Entry 8SJ0 (X-ray diffraction, 2.55 A resolution); this record covers chains A and E of the 6 polymer chains in the assembly.

Chain A:
Protein: Cyclic GMP-AMP synthase
Organism: Mus musculus
Notes: EC 2.7.7.86; fragment: catalytic domain
UniProtKB: Q8C6L5 (CGAS_MOUSE); numbering as in UniProt (aligned over 147-507)
Chain sequence (364 residues; each row starts with the number of its first residue):
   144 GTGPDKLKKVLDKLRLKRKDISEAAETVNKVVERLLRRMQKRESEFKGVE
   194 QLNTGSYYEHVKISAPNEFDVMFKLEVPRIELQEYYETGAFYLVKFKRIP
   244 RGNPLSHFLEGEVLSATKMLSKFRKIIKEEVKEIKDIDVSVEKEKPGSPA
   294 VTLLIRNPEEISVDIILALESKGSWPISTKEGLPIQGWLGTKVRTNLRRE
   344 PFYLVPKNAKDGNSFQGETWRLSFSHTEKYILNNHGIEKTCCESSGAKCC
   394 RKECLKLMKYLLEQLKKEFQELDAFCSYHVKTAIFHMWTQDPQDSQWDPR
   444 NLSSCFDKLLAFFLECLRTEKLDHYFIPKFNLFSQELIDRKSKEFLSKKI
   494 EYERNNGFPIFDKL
Disordered / not traced: 144-147, 243-245, 507
Differences from the reference sequence: expression tag (144-146)
Bound ions: Mg2+: Glu-211 (together with 2'-deoxyadenosine 5'-triphosphate); Zn2+: His-378, Cys-384, Cys-385, Cys-392
Residues lining bound ligands: 2'-deoxyadenosine 5'-triphosphate (DTP): Gly-198, Ser-199, Glu-202, Lys-205, Glu-211, Asp-213, Arg-364, Lys-402, Cys-419, Ser-420, Tyr-421, Lys-424
Swiss-Prot annotation at these positions:
  - region: Lys-372 to Lys-395 (DNA-binding)
  - motif: Leu-154 to Leu-159 (Nuclear export signal), Asp-281 to Ser-291 (Nuclear localization signal)
  - binding site (GTP): Thr-197, Asp-307, Arg-364 to Glu-371
  - binding site (ATP): Ser-199, Glu-371, Lys-402, Ser-420 to Lys-424
  - binding site (Mg(2+)): Glu-211, Asp-213, Asp-307
  - binding site (2',3'-cGAMP): Asp-213, Gly-290, Asp-307, Lys-350, Arg-364 to Ser-366
  - binding site (Zn(2+)): His-378, Cys-384, Cys-385, Cys-392
  - site: Arg-241 (Arginine-anchor), Asp-307, Ile-308 (Cleavage)
  - modified residue: Lys-156 (N6-lactoyllysine), Glu-176 (PolyADP-ribosyl glutamic acid), Ser-199 (Phosphoserine), Tyr-201 (Phosphotyrosine), Glu-272 (5-glutamyl polyglutamate), Ser-291 (Phosphoserine), Glu-302 (5-glutamyl glutamate), Lys-372 (N6-acetyllysine), Lys-382 (N6-acetyllysine), Lys-402 (N6-acetyllysine), Ser-420 (Phosphoserine), Lys-491 (N6-methyllysine)
  - lipidation (S-palmitoyl cysteine): Cys-392, Cys-393, Cys-459
  - cross-link (Glycyl lysine isopeptide (Lys-Gly)): Lys-217 (interchain with G-Cter in SUMO), Lys-271 (interchain with G-Cter in ubiquitin), Lys-335 (interchain with G-Cter in SUMO), Lys-372 (interchain with G-Cter in SUMO), Lys-382 (interchain with G-Cter in SUMO), Lys-399 (interchain with G-Cter in ubiquitin), Lys-402 (interchain with G-Cter in ubiquitin), Lys-409 (interchain with G-Cter in ubiquitin), Lys-410 (interchain with G-Cter in ubiquitin), Lys-464 (interchain with G-Cter in SUMO)
  - mutagenesis: Lys-156 (K156Q: Mimics lactylation; knockin mice show higher mortality following HSV-1 infection), Asn-172 (N172K: Induces alteration of the DNA-binding surface and leads to decreased synthesis of cyclic GMP-AMP (cGAMP); when associated with L-180), Glu-176 (E176A: Abolished poly-ADP-ribosylation by PARP1, stimulating interferon production in knockin mice), Arg-180 (R180L: Induces alteration of the DNA-binding surface and leads to decreased synthesis of cyclic GMP-AMP (cGAMP); when associated with K-182), Gly-198 (G198A: Abolishes stimulation of interferon production; when associated with A-199), Ser-199 (S199A: Abolishes stimulation of interferon production; when associated with A-199), Tyr-201 (Y201E: Phosphomimetic mutant; reduced translocation to the nucleus following treatment with etoposide), Glu-211 to Asp-213 (Abolished nucleotidyltransferase activity. Does not affect nuclear localization and tethering to chromatin), Glu-211 (E211A: Abolishes ability to promote type-I interferon production), Asp-213 (D213A: Abolishes ability to promote type-I interferon production), Lys-217 (K217R: Reduced sumoylation), Arg-222 (R222E: Impaired tethering to chromatin, leading to constitutive activation in the absence of DNA), 31 further mutagenesis entries in UniProt
From the paper describing this entry:
  - mutagenesis - E211Q/D213N: abolished catalytic activity
  - specificity-determining residues: His-467 (proposed by the authors, not directly observed)
  - mutagenesis - R364A (33-fold), H467A: decreased catalytic activity on ATP/GTP
  - mutagenesis - H467A (2-fold): increased catalytic activity on GTP/GTP
  - specificity-determining residues: Ile-309, Arg-364
  - mutagenesis - R364A (10-fold): decreased catalytic activity on GTP/GTP
  - mutagenesis - R364A (4-fold): increased catalytic activity on ATP/ATP

Chain E:
Molecule: Palindromic DNA18
Sequence (18 nucleotides; row label = number of the first residue in the row):
     1 ATCTGTACATGTACAGAT

Interface between chain A and chain E:
Contacting residue pairs (12):
  Arg-158(A) with DG16(E), salt bridge to the phosphate
  Leu-159(A) with DG16(E), sugar contact
  Lys-160(A) with DG16(E), phosphate contact; DA17(E), salt bridge to the phosphate
  Arg-161(A) with DA15(E), base contact; DG16(E), hydrogen bond to the phosphate; DA17(E), hydrogen bond to the phosphate
  His-203(A) with DC14(E), phosphate contact; DA15(E), phosphate contact
  Cys-385(A) with DC14(E), phosphate contact
  Glu-386(A) with DC14(E), phosphate contact
  Lys-395(A) with DA15(E), salt bridge to the phosphate
Interface residues without a listed pair, chain A (12 interface residues in all): Arg-180, Lys-190, Ser-387, Lys-399
Interface residues without a listed pair, chain E (6 interface residues in all): DT6, DA7

Overview:
12 residues of chain A face 6 of chain E across their interface, with 2 hydrogen bonds and 3 salt bridges.
Polar pairs include Arg-161(A)/DG16(E), Arg-161(A)/DA17(E) and Arg-158(A)/DG16(E). Ligands of chain A:
2'-deoxyadenosine 5'-triphosphate. The paper reports that R364A and H467A of chain A reduce catalytic activity
on ATP/GTP; specificity determinants His-467(A), Ile-309(A) and Arg-364(A).
Chain A is Cyclic GMP-AMP synthase (Mus musculus) and chain E is Palindromic DNA18; the structure, Structure
of ternary complex of cGAS with dsDNA and bound 2'-dATP, was determined by X-ray diffraction together with
7UUX, 7UXW, 7UYQ, 7UYZ, 7UZR, 7V0W and 14 further entries from the same study.
